PDB entry 8JHW | X-ray diffraction, 3.12 A resolution | chains A and C of the 3 polymer chains in the assembly

== Chain A ==
Protein: H-2 class I histocompatibility antigen, K-B alpha chain
Organism: Mus musculus
Reference sequence: P01901 (HA1B_MOUSE); residues 1-275 here correspond to UniProt positions 22-296 (UniProt number = residue number + 21)
Amino-acid sequence (275 residues; each row starts with the number of its first residue):
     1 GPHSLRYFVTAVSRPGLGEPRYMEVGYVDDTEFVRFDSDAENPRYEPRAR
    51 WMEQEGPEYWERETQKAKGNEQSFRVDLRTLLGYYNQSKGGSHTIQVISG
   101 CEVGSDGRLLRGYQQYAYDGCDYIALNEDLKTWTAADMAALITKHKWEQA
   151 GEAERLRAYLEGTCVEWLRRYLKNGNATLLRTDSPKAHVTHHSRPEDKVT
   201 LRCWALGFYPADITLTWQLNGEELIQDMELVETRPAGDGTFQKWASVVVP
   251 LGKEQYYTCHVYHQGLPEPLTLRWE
UniProt features mapped onto this chain:
  - region: Glu275 (Connecting peptide)
  - glycosylation (N-linked (GlcNAc...) asparagine): Asn86, Asn176
Disulfides: Cys101-Cys164, Cys203-Cys259

== Chain C ==
Protein: Val-thr-phe-glu-lys-ser-tyr-asn-thr-val
Organism: Cryptosporidium parvum
Amino-acid sequence (10 residues; row label = number of the first residue in the row):
     1 VTFEKSYNTV

== How chain A and chain C interact ==
Residue-residue contacts (46; chain A residue first):
  Tyr7(A) with Val1(C), hydrogen bond (side chain-backbone); Thr2(C)
  Val9(A) with Phe3(C), hydrophobic
  Glu24(A) with Thr2(C), hydrogen bond
  Tyr45(A) with Thr2(C)
  Tyr59(A) with Val1(C), hydrogen bond (side chain-backbone)
  Glu63(A) with Val1(C); Thr2(C), hydrogen bond (side chain-backbone)
  Lys66(A) with Val1(C); Thr2(C); Glu4(C)
  Gly69(A) with Tyr7(C)
  Asn70(A) with Phe3(C), hydrogen bond (side chain-backbone); Glu4(C); Lys5(C), hydrogen bond (side chain-backbone)
  Ser73(A) with Lys5(C), hydrogen bond (side chain-backbone); Tyr7(C), hydrogen bond (side chain-backbone); Thr9(C)
  Phe74(A) with Lys5(C)
  Val76(A) with Thr9(C)
  Asp77(A) with Lys5(C), salt bridge; Thr9(C); Val10(C), hydrogen bond (side chain-backbone)
  Thr80(A) with Val10(C)
  Leu81(A) with Val10(C), hydrophobic
  Tyr84(A) with Val10(C), hydrogen bond (side chain-backbone)
  Val97(A) with Phe3(C), hydrophobic
  Ser99(A) with Phe3(C)
  Gln114(A) with Phe3(C)
  Tyr116(A) with Lys5(C), hydrogen bond
  Tyr123(A) with Val10(C), hydrophobic
  Thr143(A) with Val10(C)
  Lys146(A) with Thr9(C), hydrogen bond (side chain-backbone); Val10(C)
  Trp147(A) with Thr9(C), hydrogen bond (side chain-backbone); Val10(C), hydrophobic
  Glu152(A) with Asn8(C)
  Arg155(A) with Glu4(C), hydrogen bond (side chain-backbone); Ser6(C); Asn8(C)
  Tyr159(A) with Val1(C), hydrogen bond (side chain-backbone); Thr2(C); Phe3(C), hydrogen bond (side chain-backbone)
  Thr163(A) with Val1(C)
  Trp167(A) with Val1(C)
  Tyr171(A) with Val1(C), hydrogen bond (side chain-backbone)
Interface residues without a listed pair, chain A (32 interface residues in all): Leu5, Gln72

== In short ==
32 residues of chain A face 10 of chain C across their interface; the contacts include 17 hydrogen bonds and 1
salt bridge. Among the polar pairs are Asp77(A)-Lys5(C), Tyr7(A)-Val1(C) and Glu24(A)-Thr2(C).
Here chain A is H-2 class I histocompatibility antigen, K-B alpha chain (Mus musculus) and chain C is
Val-thr-phe-glu-lys-ser-tyr-asn-thr-val (Cryptosporidium parvum). Entry 8JHW (The first crystal structure of a
H-2Kb-restricted decapeptide from Cryptosporidium parvum) was determined by X-ray diffraction.
